3P1Z - chains B and C of the 4 polymer chains in the assembly; structure by X-ray diffraction, 2.80 A resolution.

Chain B:
Molecule: tRNA-splicing endonuclease
Organism: Aeropyrum pernix
Notes: EC 3.1.27.9
UniProt: Q9YBF1 (ENDA_AERPE); residue numbers follow UniProt; this construct covers 1-186
Sequence (186 residues; numbered 1 to 186; the number before each row is that of its first residue):
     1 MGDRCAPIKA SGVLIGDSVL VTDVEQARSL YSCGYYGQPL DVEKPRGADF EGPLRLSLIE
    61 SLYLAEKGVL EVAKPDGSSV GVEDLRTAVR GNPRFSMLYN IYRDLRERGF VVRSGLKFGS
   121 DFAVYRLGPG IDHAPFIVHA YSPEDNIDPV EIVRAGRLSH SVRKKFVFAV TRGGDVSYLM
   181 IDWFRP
Disordered / not traced: 1-6
From the paper describing this entry:
  - catalytic residues: Tyr-125, His-133, Lys-164 (by similarity / conservation)
  - conformationally variable residues (loop rearrangement): Val-124 to Phe-136
  - mutagenesis - K44A: decreased catalytic activity on BHB intron at the anticodon loop
  - mutagenesis - K44A: abolished catalytic activity on BHB intron at the D-loop
  - mutagenesis - R46A: unchanged catalytic activity

Chain C:
Molecule: Putative uncharacterized protein
Organism: Aeropyrum pernix
UniProt: Q9YE85 (Q9YE85_AERPE); numbering as in UniProt (aligned over 1-170)
Sequence (170 residues; row label = number of the first residue in the row):
     1 MGKGEGEVAG CKAAARLGVE GVFVEECFDG SYCRNLERIG YLRKGRLEPL EAAYQASRGM
    61 LCMGETRGWA AAVEVIAGLG LSLDTALVYF DLRRKGRKPL VGVRRGTLVY EHGGRVYEVL
   121 VLSEGYPLKI GSLVEWSRGA SMDNHSPIVA IVDRTGLITY YEARAVRSIQ
Disordered / not traced: 1-9
Disulfide bonds: Cys-11/Cys-62, Cys-27/Cys-33

Chain B / chain C interface:
Pairs across the interface - 34 pairs, chain B then chain C:
  Ile-15(B) with Ile-76(C), hydrophobic; Leu-83(C), hydrophobic
  Asp-17(B) with Tyr-126(C)
  Ser-18(B) with Leu-83(C)
  Thr-22(B) with Trp-69(C)
  Gln-38(B) with Thr-155(C); Leu-157(C)
  Leu-40(B) with Trp-69(C), hydrophobic; Leu-87(C), hydrophobic
  Pro-53(B) with Trp-69(C), hydrophobic
  Arg-55(B) with Asp-84(C), salt bridge; Leu-87(C); Val-152(C); Asp-153(C); Arg-154(C), hydrogen bond (side chain-backbone); Thr-155(C); Gly-156(C)
  Ser-57(B) with Arg-154(C)
  Ile-59(B) with Arg-154(C)
  Pro-75(B) with Ala-77(C), hydrophobic
  Asn-92(B) with Gly-125(C), hydrogen bond (side chain-backbone)
  Arg-94(B) with Glu-124(C), salt bridge
  Phe-95(B) with Glu-124(C); Gly-125(C); Arg-154(C)
  Leu-98(B) with Glu-124(C)
  Ser-114(B) with Asp-153(C), hydrogen bond; Arg-154(C); Thr-155(C)
  Leu-116(B) with Asp-153(C); Leu-157(C), hydrophobic
  Lys-117(B) with Leu-157(C)
  Asp-121(B) with Arg-154(C), hydrogen bond (backbone-side chain)
  Phe-122(B) with Arg-154(C)
Other interface residues (no listed pair), chain B (24 interface residues in all): Val-13, Leu-20, Asp-41, Glu-43
Other interface residues (no listed pair), chain C (18 interface residues in all): Val-73, Arg-94, Thr-159

Summary:
24 residues of chain B and 18 residues of chain C are in contact; the contacts include 4 hydrogen bonds and 2
salt bridges. Polar pairs include Arg-55(B)/Asp-84(C), Arg-94(B)/Glu-124(C) and Arg-55(B)/Arg-154(C). The
paper reports catalytic residues Tyr-125(B), His-133(B) and Lys-164(B); K44A of chain B reduces catalytic
activity on BHB intron at the anticodon loop.
Chain B is tRNA-splicing endonuclease and chain C is Putative uncharacterized protein, both from Aeropyrum
pernix; the structure, Crystal structure of the Aperopyrum pernix RNA splicing endonuclease, was determined by
X-ray diffraction.
